Entry 7ZMB (electron microscopy, 2.75 A resolution); this record covers chains C and G of the 43 polymer chains in the assembly.

# Chain C
Protein: NADH-ubiquinone oxidoreductase 49 kDa subunit-like protein
Source organism: Chaetomium thermophilum var. thermophilum DSM 1495
UniProt: G0SCG0 (G0SCG0_CHATD); aligned to UniProt positions 1-499 over residues 1-499 (the alignment contains insertions or deletions, so no single offset holds)
Chain sequence (499 residues; row label = number of the first residue in the row):
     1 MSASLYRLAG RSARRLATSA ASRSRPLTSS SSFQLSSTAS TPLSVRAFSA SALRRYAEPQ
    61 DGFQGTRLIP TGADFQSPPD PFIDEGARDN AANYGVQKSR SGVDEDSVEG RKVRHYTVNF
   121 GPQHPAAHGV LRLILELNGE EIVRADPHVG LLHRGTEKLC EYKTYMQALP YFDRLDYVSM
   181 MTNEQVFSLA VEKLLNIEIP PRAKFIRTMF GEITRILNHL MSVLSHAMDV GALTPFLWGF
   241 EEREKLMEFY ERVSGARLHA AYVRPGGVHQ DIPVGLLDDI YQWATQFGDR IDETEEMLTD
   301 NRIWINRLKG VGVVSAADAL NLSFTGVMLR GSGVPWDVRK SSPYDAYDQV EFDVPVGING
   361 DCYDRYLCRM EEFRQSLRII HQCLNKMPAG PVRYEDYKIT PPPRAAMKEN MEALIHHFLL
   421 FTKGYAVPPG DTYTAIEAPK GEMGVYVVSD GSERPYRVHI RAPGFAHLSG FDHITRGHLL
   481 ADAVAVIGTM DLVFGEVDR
Not modelled in the structure: 1-58
Modified residues: R154 (N3, N4-dimethylarginine; 2MR)
Small-molecule neighbours: 4Fe-4S cluster (SF4): R154, R174, H259
From the paper describing this entry:
  - conformationally variable residues: R114

# Chain G
Protein: NADH-ubiquinone oxidoreductase 30.4 kDa subunit-like protein
Source organism: Chaetomium thermophilum var. thermophilum DSM 1495
UniProt: G0S8U1 (G0S8U1_CHATD); residue numbers follow UniProt; this construct covers 1-293
Chain sequence (293 residues; each row starts with the number of its first residue):
     1 MASKLCKTRA LASALRPISR SSRSTEAIAN VAVVRSFATT PRLGVALPKD APNPRAIPRE
    61 PVGEIKQALV NPADKYQSKA DNLHKYGAWL MSCLPKYIQQ FSVWKDELTI YICPTGVIPV
   121 FSFLKYNTNA EFTQVSDITA VDFPTREMRF EIVYNLLSVR HNARIRVKTY ADEVTPVPSI
   181 TSLYMGANWY EREVYDMFGV LFVGHPDLRR IMTDYGFEGH PLRKDFPLTG YTEIRYDEEK
   241 KRIVVEPLEL TQAFRNFEGG SSAWDQVGPG IDRTPDTFKL PTPKPEEQSE EKK
Not modelled in the structure: 1-44, 287-293

# Chain C / chain G interface
Pairs across the interface (132; chain C residue first):
  P59(C) with M148(G), hydrophobic; T175(G)
  I69(C) with P176(G); P178(G), hydrophobic
  P70(C) with T115(G); P178(G)
  T71(C) with I118(G); V203(G); G204(G)
  G72(C) with I118(G); S182(G)
  F75(C) with I118(G), hydrophobic
  R132(C) with Y215(G), hydrogen bond
  D146(C) with R209(G), salt bridge
  P147(C) with W189(G)
  H148(C) with R209(G); Y215(G), hydrogen bond
  V149(C) with I211(G)
  G150(C) with I211(G); M212(G)
  H153(C) with M197(G); M212(G)
  K158(C) with P221(G), hydrogen bond (side chain-backbone); R223(G), hydrogen bond (side chain-backbone); F226(G), hydrogen bond (side chain-backbone); P227(G); L228(G)
  L159(C) with L228(G), hydrophobic
  E161(C) with K224(G), salt bridge
  Y162(C) with L228(G), hydrophobic; F254(G), hydrophobic; N256(G)
  K193(C) with Y76(G); W104(G); K105(G), hydrogen bond (backbone-side chain); D106(G), salt bridge; E107(G), salt bridge
  L194(C) with W104(G), hydrophobic
  N196(C) with N71(G), hydrogen bond; P72(G); A73(G); K105(G), hydrogen bond
  I197(C) with P72(G)
  E198(C) with V70(G); P72(G)
  P201(C) with Q67(G)
  R252(C) with R55(G)
  G275(C) with R55(G), hydrogen bond (backbone-side chain)
  D278(C) with P54(G); R55(G); R59(G), salt bridge
  D279(C) with R55(G), salt bridge
  D318(C) with M185(G)
  L320(C) with T133(G); Q134(G)
  N321(C) with K125(G); T133(G); L183(G), hydrogen bond (side chain-backbone); Y184(G); M185(G), hydrogen bond (side chain-backbone); G186(G), hydrogen bond (backbone-backbone)
  L322(C) with M185(G), hydrophobic; G186(G)
  S323(C) with Q134(G); V135(G), hydrogen bond (side chain-backbone); Y190(G)
  F324(C) with Q134(G), hydrogen bond (backbone-side chain)
  T325(C) with Q134(G)
  W336(C) with L157(G), hydrophobic; V159(G), hydrophobic; N162(G)
  S341(C) with N162(G), hydrogen bond (backbone-side chain)
  A389(C) with V62(G), hydrophobic; I65(G)
  G390(C) with I65(G)
  K423(C) with G260(G), hydrogen bond (side chain-backbone); S262(G)
  A426(C) with Q266(G); V267(G), hydrophobic
  V427(C) with V267(G)
  P428(C) with V267(G), hydrophobic
  P429(C) with V267(G)
  D431(C) with W104(G); E107(G); R166(G), salt bridge; K168(G), salt bridge
  T432(C) with W104(G); E107(G), hydrogen bond; R166(G)
  Y433(C) with E107(G), hydrogen bond (backbone-side chain); S136(G); N155(G); R164(G); R166(G)
  A435(C) with R164(G)
  E442(C) with S136(G); R164(G), salt bridge
  Y446(C) with T139(G); V153(G); R166(G); K168(G)
  G451(C) with V267(G)
  E453(C) with S261(G), hydrogen bond; S262(G), hydrogen bond (side chain-backbone)
  R454(C) with N256(G), hydrogen bond; F257(G); E258(G)
  Y456(C) with V141(G), hydrophobic; D142(G), hydrogen bond (side chain-backbone); F143(G), hydrophobic; P144(G); K224(G), hydrogen bond (backbone-side chain)
  R457(C) with T139(G), hydrogen bond; A140(G), hydrogen bond (side chain-backbone); F198(G); L222(G)
  H459(C) with D137(G), salt bridge; T139(G), hydrogen bond; E193(G), salt bridge
  R461(C) with S136(G), hydrogen bond (side chain-backbone); D137(G); Y190(G), hydrogen bond
  F465(C) with W189(G); Y190(G), hydrophobic; I211(G), hydrophobic
  A466(C) with Y190(G)
  L468(C) with W189(G), hydrophobic
  S469(C) with W189(G)
  V497(C) with M212(G)
  D498(C) with M212(G)
  R499(C) with E193(G), salt bridge; M212(G)
Also at the interface, not in a pair above, chain C (71 interface residues in all): E157, K163, Q282, A319, L329, S342, V448, H473
Also at the interface, not in a pair above, chain G (77 interface residues in all): P119, I138, D172, V174

# In short
The interface between chain C and chain G involves 71 residues on one side and 77 on the other; the contacts
include 28 hydrogen bonds and 12 salt bridges. Polar pairs include D146(C)-R209(G), E161(C)-K224(G) and
K193(C)-D106(G). Bound to chain C: 4Fe-4S cluster. The paper reports conformational variability at R114(C).
Here chain C is NADH-ubiquinone oxidoreductase 49 kDa subunit-like protein and chain G is NADH-ubiquinone
oxidoreductase 30.4 kDa subunit-like protein, both from Chaetomium thermophilum var. thermophilum DSM 1495.
Entry 7ZMB (CryoEM structure of mitochondrial complex I from Chaetomium thermophilum (state 2)) was determined
by electron microscopy together with 7ZM7, 7ZM8, 7ZME, 7ZMG and 7ZMH from the same study.
